PDB entry 4C4I | X-ray diffraction, 2.65 A resolution | chain A

Chain A:
Name: Dual specificity protein kinase ttk
From: Homo sapiens
Notes: EC 2.7.12.1; fragment: kinase domain, residues 519-808
UniProtKB: P33981 (TTK_HUMAN); numbering as in UniProt (aligned over 519-808)
Amino-acid sequence (313 residues; each row starts with the number of its first residue):
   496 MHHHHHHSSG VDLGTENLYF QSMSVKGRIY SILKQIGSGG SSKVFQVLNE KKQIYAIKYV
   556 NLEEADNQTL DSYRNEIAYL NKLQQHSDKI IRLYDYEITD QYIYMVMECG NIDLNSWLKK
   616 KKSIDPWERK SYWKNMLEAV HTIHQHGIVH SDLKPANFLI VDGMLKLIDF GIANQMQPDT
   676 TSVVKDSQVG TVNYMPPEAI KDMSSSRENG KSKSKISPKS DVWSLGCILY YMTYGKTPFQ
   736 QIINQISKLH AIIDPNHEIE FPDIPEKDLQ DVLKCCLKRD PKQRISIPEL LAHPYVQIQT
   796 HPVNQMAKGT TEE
Not modelled in the structure: 496-515, 672-685, 699-710, 795-808
Sequence notes: expression tag (496-518)
Ligand contacts:
  - polyethylene glycol fragment (7PE; 2-(2-(2-(2-(2-(2-ethoxyethoxy)ethoxy)ethoxy)ethoxy)ethoxy)ethanol): Ser537, Lys553, Val555, Tyr568, Glu571, Ile572, Met600, Ala668
  - X20 (tert-butyl 6-{[2-chloro-4-(dimethylcarbamoyl)phenyl]amino}-2-(1,3-oxazol-5-yl)-1H-pyrrolo[3,2-c]pyridine-1-carboxylate): Ile531, Gly532, Val539, Gln541, Ala551, Lys553, Ile586, Met602, Glu603, Cys604, Gly605, Asn606, Ile607, Asp608, Ser611, Ala651, Leu654, Ile663
From the paper describing this entry:
  - binding site for X20: Lys553, Asp608 to Ser611
  - specificity-determining residues: Cys604 (proposed by the authors, not directly observed)

Overview:
Ligands of chain A: compound X20 and polyethylene glycol fragment. From the paper: a binding site for X20 at
Lys553 and Asp608; the specificity determinant Cys604.
Chain A is Dual specificity protein kinase ttk (Homo sapiens); the structure, Structure-based design of orally
bioavailable pyrrolopyridine inhibitors of the mitotic kinase MPS1, was determined by X-ray diffraction
together with 4C4E, 4C4F, 4C4G, 4C4H and 4C4J from the same study.
